Entry 9C9W (electron microscopy, 4.25 A resolution (low resolution: residue-level contacts below are approximate; hydrogen-bond / salt-bridge calls are withheld)); this record covers chains A and L of the 7 polymer chains in the assembly.

[Chain A]
Name: DNA topoisomerase 3-beta-1
From: Homo sapiens
Notes: EC 5.6.2.1
Reference sequence: O95985 (TOP3B_HUMAN); residue numbers follow UniProt; this construct covers 1-611
Chain sequence (612 residues; each row starts with the number of its first residue; numbering starts at 0):
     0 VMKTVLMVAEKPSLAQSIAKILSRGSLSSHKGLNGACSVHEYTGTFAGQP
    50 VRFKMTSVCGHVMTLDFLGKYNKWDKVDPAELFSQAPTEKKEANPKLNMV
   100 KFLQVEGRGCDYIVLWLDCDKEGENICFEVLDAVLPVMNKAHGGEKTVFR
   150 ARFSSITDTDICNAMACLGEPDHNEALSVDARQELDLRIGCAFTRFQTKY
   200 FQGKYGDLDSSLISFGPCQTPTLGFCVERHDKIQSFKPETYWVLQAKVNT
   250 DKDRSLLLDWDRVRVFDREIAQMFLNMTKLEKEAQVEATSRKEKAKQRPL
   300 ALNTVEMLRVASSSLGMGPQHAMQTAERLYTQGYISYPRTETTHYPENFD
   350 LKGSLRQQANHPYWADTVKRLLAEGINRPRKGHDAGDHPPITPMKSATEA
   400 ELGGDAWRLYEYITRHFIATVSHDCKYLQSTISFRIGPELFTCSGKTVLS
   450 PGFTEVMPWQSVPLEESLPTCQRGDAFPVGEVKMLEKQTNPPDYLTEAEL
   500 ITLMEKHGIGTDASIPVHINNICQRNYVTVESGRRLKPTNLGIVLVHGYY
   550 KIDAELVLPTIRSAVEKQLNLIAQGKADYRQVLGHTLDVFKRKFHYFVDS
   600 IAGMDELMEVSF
Construct notes: expression tag (0)
Swiss-Prot annotation at these positions:
  - active site: Tyr336 (O-(5'-phospho-DNA)-tyrosine intermediate)
Reported in the primary citation:
  - conformationally variable residues (domain motion, loop rearrangement): Phe235 to Glu238, Tyr336, Thr488 to Leu494

[Chain L]
Molecule: 42-nt DNA strand
Sequence (42 nucleotides; numbered 1 to 42; the number before each row is that of its first residue):
     1 GCATCACATGAACTCCNNNNGTGTTCAATTCATTCTGATCTG
Not modelled in the structure: 17-20

[Chain A / chain L interface]
Residue-residue contacts (42; chain A residue first):
  Glu9(A) - DA27(L)
  Glu9(A) - DA28(L)
  Lys10(A) - DA28(L)
  Pro11(A) - DA28(L)
  Pro11(A) - DT29(L)
  Cys58(A) - DA27(L)
  Cys58(A) - DA28(L)
  Gly59(A) - DA27(L)
  His60(A) - DA27(L)
  Met62(A) - DT24(L)
  Met62(A) - DT25(L)
  Asp65(A) - DG23(L)
  Phe66(A) - DT22(L)
  Asn71(A) - DT22(L)
  Trp73(A) - DG21(L)
  Trp73(A) - DT22(L)
  Arg181(A) - DT24(L)
  Asp185(A) - DT24(L)
  Leu186(A) - DG23(L)
  Cys190(A) - DT22(L)
  Thr193(A) - DT22(L)
  Arg194(A) - DT22(L)
  Asp208(A) - DG21(L)
  Ser209(A) - DG21(L)
  Leu211(A) - DG21(L)
  Ser213(A) - DG23(L)
  Phe214(A) - DG23(L)
  Gly215(A) - DG23(L)
  Pro216(A) - DG23(L)
  Pro216(A) - DT24(L)
  Cys217(A) - DT24(L)
  Gln218(A) - DT24(L)
  Lys380(A) - DA32(L)
  Lys380(A) - DT33(L)
  Thr510(A) - DT25(L)
  Ser513(A) - DT25(L)
  Val516(A) - DT25(L)
  Val516(A) - DC26(L)
  His517(A) - DT24(L)
  His517(A) - DT25(L)
  Arg524(A) - DG23(L)
  Arg561(A) - DT24(L)
Other interface residues (no listed pair), chain A (36 interface residues in all): Glu121, Gln182, Gly189

[Summary]
36 residues of chain A face 11 of chain L across their interface. Curated annotation (UniProt) lists
active-site residue Tyr336(A) on chain A. From the paper: conformational variability at Phe235(A), Tyr336(A)
and Thr488(A).
Here chain A is DNA topoisomerase 3-beta-1 (Homo sapiens) and chain L is a 42-nt DNA strand. Entry 9C9W
(Dimerized human TOP3B-TDRD3 core complex with a DNA mismatch bubble) was determined by electron microscopy
(same publication as 9C9Y, 9CA0, 9CA1, 9CA4, 9CAG, 9CAH and 3 further entries).
